2GXA - chains M and F of the 7 polymer chains in the assembly; structure by X-ray diffraction, 3.15 A resolution.

== Chain M ==
Molecule: 13-nt DNA strand
Sequence (13 nucleotides; each row starts with the number of its first residue):
     1 TTTTTTTTTTTTT
Unresolved in the structure: 7-13

== Chain F ==
Protein: Replication protein E1
From: Bovine papillomavirus type 1
UniProtKB: P03116 (VE1_BPV1); residue numbers follow UniProt; this construct covers 305-577
Chain sequence (274 residues; row label = number of the first residue in the row):
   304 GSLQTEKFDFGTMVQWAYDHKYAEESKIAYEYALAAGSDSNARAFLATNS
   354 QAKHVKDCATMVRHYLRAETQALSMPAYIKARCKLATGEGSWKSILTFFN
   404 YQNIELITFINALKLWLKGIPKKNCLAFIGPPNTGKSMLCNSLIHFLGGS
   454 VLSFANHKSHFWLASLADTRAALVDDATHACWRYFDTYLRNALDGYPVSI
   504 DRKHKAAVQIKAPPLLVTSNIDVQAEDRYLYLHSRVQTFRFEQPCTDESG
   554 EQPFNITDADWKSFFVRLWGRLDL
Unresolved in the structure: 304-307
Construct notes: cloning artifact (304)
Residues lining bound ligands:
  - ADP (adenosine-5'-diphosphate), molecule 1: Lys425, Asp497, Tyr499, Tyr534
  - ADP, molecule 2: Pro434, Pro435, Asn436, Thr437, Gly438, Lys439, Ser440, Met441, Asp479, Asn523, Cys548, Pro556, Phe557, Asn558
UniProt features mapped onto this chain:
  - binding site (ATP): Gly433 to Ser440
  - cross-link: Lys514 (Glycyl lysine isopeptide (Lys-Gly) (interchain with G-Cter in SUMO))
  - mutagenesis: Lys514 (K514R: Complete loss of sumoylation)
From the paper describing this entry:
  - binding site for the 13-nt DNA strand (chain M): Phe464, Lys506, His507
  - binding site for ADP: Lys425, Tyr499
  - binding site for chloride ion: Asn523, Arg538
  - contacts within the chain: Arg493-Tyr534, Tyr534-Arg538

== Interface between chain M and chain F ==
Contacting residue pairs (9; chain M residue first):
  DT3(M) with His507(F), hydrogen bond to the base
  DT4(M) with His507(F), hydrogen bond to the sugar
  DT5(M) with Phe464(F), phosphate contact; Arg505(F), phosphate contact; Lys506(F), phosphate contact; His507(F), hydrogen bond to the phosphate
  DT6(M) with Ser462(F), hydrogen bond to the phosphate; Phe464(F), phosphate contact; Lys506(F), salt bridge to the phosphate
Other interface residues (no listed pair), chain F (6 interface residues in all): Asp504

== In short ==
Chain M and chain F form an interface of 4 and 6 residues respectively, with 4 hydrogen bonds and 1 salt
bridge. Polar pairs include DT3(M)-His507(F), DT4(M)-His507(F) and DT5(M)-His507(F). From the paper: a binding
site for the 13-nt DNA strand (chain M) at Phe464(F), Lys506(F) and His507(F); a binding site for ADP at
Lys425(F) and Tyr499(F).
Here chain M is a 13-nt DNA strand and chain F is Replication protein E1 (Bovine papillomavirus type 1). Entry
2GXA (Crystal structure of papillomavirus E1 hexameric helicase with ssDNA and MgADP) was determined by X-ray
diffraction.
